Entry 2TCI (X-ray diffraction, 1.80 A resolution); this record covers chains A and B.

# Chain A
Name: Thiocyanate insulin
Source organism: Sus scrofa
UniProt: P01315 (INS_PIG); residues 1-21 here correspond to UniProt positions 88-108 (UniProt number = residue number + 87)
Amino-acid sequence (21 residues; numbered 1 to 21; the number before each row is that of its first residue):
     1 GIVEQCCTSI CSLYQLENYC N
Disulfides: Cys6-Cys11

# Chain B
Name: Thiocyanate insulin
Source organism: Sus scrofa
UniProt: P01315 (INS_PIG); residues 1-30 here correspond to UniProt positions 25-54 (UniProt number = residue number + 24)
Amino-acid sequence (30 residues; row label = number of the first residue in the row):
     1 FVNQHLCGSH LVEALYLVCG ERGFFYTPKA
Disordered / not traced: 1, 30
Bound ions: Zn2+: His10 (together with thiocyanate ion)

# Interface between chain A and chain B
Residue-residue contacts - 20 pairs, chain A then chain B:
  Ile2(A) - Leu15(B)  hydrophobic
  Val3(A) - Gln4(B)
  Val3(A) - Leu11(B)  hydrophobic
  Val3(A) - Tyr26(B)
  Cys6(A) - Leu11(B)  hydrophobic
  Cys7(A) - Cys7(B)  disulfide
  Cys7(A) - Leu11(B)  hydrophobic
  Leu13(A) - Val18(B)
  Leu16(A) - Leu15(B)
  Glu17(A) - Val18(B)
  Tyr19(A) - Leu15(B)  hydrophobic
  Tyr19(A) - Phe24(B)
  Cys20(A) - Val18(B)  hydrophobic
  Cys20(A) - Cys19(B)  disulfide
  Cys20(A) - Arg22(B)
  Cys20(A) - Gly23(B)
  Asn21(A) - Arg22(B)  hydrogen bond (backbone-side chain)
  Asn21(A) - Gly23(B)  hydrogen bond (backbone-backbone)
  Asn21(A) - Phe24(B)
  Asn21(A) - Phe25(B)
Also at the interface, not in a pair above, chain A (11 interface residues in all): Gly1
Also at the interface, not in a pair above, chain B (13 interface residues in all): Ala14, Lys29
Inter-chain disulfides: Cys7(A)-Cys7(B), Cys20(A)-Cys19(B)

# Overview
11 residues of chain A face 13 of chain B across their interface, with 2 disulfide bonds and 2 hydrogen bonds.
Among the polar pairs are Asn21(A)-Arg22(B) and Asn21(A)-Gly23(B).
Here chain A is Thiocyanate insulin and chain B is Thiocyanate insulin, both from Sus scrofa. Entry 2TCI
(X-ray crystallographic studies on hexameric insulins in the presence of helix-stabilizing agents,
thiocyanate, methylparaben and phenol) was determined by X-ray diffraction, deposited together with 1MPJ and
3MTH.
